4YG2 - chains D and E of the 6 polymer chains in the assembly; structure by X-ray diffraction, 3.70 A resolution.

== Chain D ==
Name: DNA-directed RNA polymerase subunit beta'
Organism: Escherichia coli O157:H7
Notes: EC 2.7.7.6
UniProtKB: P0A8T8 (RPOC_ECO57); numbering as in UniProt (aligned over 1-1407)
Amino-acid sequence (1407 residues; row label = number of the first residue in the row):
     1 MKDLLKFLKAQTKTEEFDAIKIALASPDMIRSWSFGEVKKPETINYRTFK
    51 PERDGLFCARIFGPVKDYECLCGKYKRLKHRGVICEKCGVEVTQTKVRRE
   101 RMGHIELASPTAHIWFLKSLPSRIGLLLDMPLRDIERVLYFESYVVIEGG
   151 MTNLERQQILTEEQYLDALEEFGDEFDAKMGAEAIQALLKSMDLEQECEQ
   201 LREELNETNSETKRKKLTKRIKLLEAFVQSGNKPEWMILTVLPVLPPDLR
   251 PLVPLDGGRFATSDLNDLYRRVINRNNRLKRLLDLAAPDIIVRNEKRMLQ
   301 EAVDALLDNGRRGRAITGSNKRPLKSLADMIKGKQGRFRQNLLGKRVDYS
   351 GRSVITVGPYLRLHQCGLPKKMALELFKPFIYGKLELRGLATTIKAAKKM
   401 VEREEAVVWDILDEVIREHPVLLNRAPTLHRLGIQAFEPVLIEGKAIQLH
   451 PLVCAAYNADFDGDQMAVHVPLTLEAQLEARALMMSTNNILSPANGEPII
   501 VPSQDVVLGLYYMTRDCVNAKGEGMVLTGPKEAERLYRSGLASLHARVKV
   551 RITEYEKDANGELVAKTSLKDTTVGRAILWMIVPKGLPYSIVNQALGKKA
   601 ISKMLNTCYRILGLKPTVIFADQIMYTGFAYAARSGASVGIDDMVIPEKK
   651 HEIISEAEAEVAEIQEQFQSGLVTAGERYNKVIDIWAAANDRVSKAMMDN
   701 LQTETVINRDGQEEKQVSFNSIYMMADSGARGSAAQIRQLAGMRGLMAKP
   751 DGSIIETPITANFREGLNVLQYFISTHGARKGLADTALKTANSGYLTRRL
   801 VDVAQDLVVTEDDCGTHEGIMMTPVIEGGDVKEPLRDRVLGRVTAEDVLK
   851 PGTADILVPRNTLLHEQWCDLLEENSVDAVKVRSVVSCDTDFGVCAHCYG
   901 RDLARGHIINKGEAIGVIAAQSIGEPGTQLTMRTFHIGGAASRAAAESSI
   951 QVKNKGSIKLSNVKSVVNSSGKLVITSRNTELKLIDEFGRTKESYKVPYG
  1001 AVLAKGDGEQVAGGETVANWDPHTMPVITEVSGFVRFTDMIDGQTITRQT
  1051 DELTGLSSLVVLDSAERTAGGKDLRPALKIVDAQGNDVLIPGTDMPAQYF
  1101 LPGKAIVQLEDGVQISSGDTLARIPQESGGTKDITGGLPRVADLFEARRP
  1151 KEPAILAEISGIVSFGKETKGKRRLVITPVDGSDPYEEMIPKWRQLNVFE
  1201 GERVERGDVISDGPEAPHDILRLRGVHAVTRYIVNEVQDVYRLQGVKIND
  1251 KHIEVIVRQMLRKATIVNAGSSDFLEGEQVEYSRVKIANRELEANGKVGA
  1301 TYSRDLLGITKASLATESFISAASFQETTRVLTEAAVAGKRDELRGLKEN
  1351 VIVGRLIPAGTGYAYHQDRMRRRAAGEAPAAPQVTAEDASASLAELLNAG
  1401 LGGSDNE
Not modelled in the structure: 1-7, 932-1134, 1377-1407
Swiss-Prot annotation at these positions:
  - binding site (Zn(2+)): Cys70, Cys72, Cys85, Cys88, Cys814, Cys888, Cys895, Cys898
  - binding site (Mg(2+)): Asp460, Asp462, Asp464
  - modified residue: Lys972 (N6-acetyllysine)
Metal / ion sites: Zn2+ site 1: Cys70, Cys72, Cys85, Cys88; Mg2+ site 1: Ala459, Asp460 (shared with 1 residue of chain C); Mg2+ site 2 near Asp462 (its only coordinating residue here); Zn2+ site 2: Cys814, Cys888, Cys895, Cys898
From the paper describing this entry:
  - conformationally variable residues (loop rearrangement, order/disorder transition): Leu930 to Arg933, Thr934 to Ala941, Gly1130 to Lys1132, Asp1133 to Leu1138

== Chain E ==
Name: DNA-directed RNA polymerase subunit omega
Organism: Escherichia coli O157:H7
Notes: EC 2.7.7.6
UniProtKB: P0A802 (RPOZ_ECO57); numbering as in UniProt (aligned over 1-91)
Amino-acid sequence (91 residues; each row starts with the number of its first residue):
     1 MARVTVQDAVEKIGNRFDLVLVAARRARQMQVGGKDPLVPEENDKTTVIA
    51 LREIEEGLINNQILDVRERQEQQEQEAAELQAVTAIAEGRR
Not modelled in the structure: 1, 91

== Interface between chain D and chain E ==
Contacting residue pairs (53; chain D residue first):
  His364(D) - Val4(E)
  Glu414(D) - Lys45(E)  hydrogen bond (backbone-side chain)
  Val415(D) - Lys45(E)  hydrogen bond (backbone-side chain)
  Ile416(D) - Lys45(E)
  Arg417(D) - Glu42(E)
  Arg417(D) - Asn43(E)  hydrogen bond (side chain-backbone)
  Arg417(D) - Asp44(E)  salt bridge
  Arg417(D) - Lys45(E)
  Glu418(D) - Ala2(E)
  Glu418(D) - Asp44(E)
  Glu418(D) - Lys45(E)
  Glu418(D) - Val48(E)
  Glu438(D) - Ala2(E)
  Leu474(D) - Ala27(E)  hydrophobic
  Leu474(D) - Arg28(E)
  Leu474(D) - Gln31(E)
  Glu475(D) - Arg28(E)  salt bridge
  Gln477(D) - Thr47(E)
  Leu478(D) - Val20(E)
  Leu478(D) - Ala23(E)
  Leu478(D) - Ala24(E)
  Leu478(D) - Thr47(E)
  Leu478(D) - Leu51(E)  hydrophobic
  Glu479(D) - Val20(E)
  Arg481(D) - Arg3(E)  hydrogen bond (side chain-backbone)
  Arg481(D) - Val6(E)
  Arg481(D) - Val48(E)
  Arg481(D) - Leu51(E)
  Ala482(D) - Val6(E)  hydrophobic
  Ala482(D) - Arg16(E)
  Ala482(D) - Val20(E)  hydrophobic
  Leu483(D) - Arg16(E)
  Thr487(D) - Val4(E)  hydrogen bond (side chain-backbone)
  Asn488(D) - Val6(E)
  Asn488(D) - Arg16(E)
  Asn489(D) - Arg16(E)
  Leu614(D) - Thr5(E)
  Leu614(D) - Gln7(E)
  Lys615(D) - Thr5(E)
  Lys615(D) - Asp8(E)
  Leu903(D) - Arg16(E)
  Arg905(D) - Val10(E)
  Arg905(D) - Arg16(E)
  His907(D) - Glu11(E)  salt bridge
  Asn910(D) - Asn15(E)
  Lys911(D) - Asn15(E)
  Lys911(D) - Phe17(E)
  Gly912(D) - Phe17(E)
  Glu913(D) - Arg16(E)  salt bridge
  Glu913(D) - Phe17(E)
  Gly1360(D) - Phe17(E)
  Thr1361(D) - Leu21(E)
  Ala1364(D) - Leu21(E)  hydrophobic
Also at the interface, not in a pair above, chain D (33 interface residues in all): Arg362, Arg431, Val618
Also at the interface, not in a pair above, chain E (29 interface residues in all): Gly14, Leu19, Thr46

== Summary ==
Chain D and chain E form an interface of 33 and 29 residues respectively, with 5 hydrogen bonds and 4 salt
bridges. Among the polar pairs are Arg417(D)-Asp44(E), Glu475(D)-Arg28(E) and His907(D)-Glu11(E). Curated
annotation (UniProt) lists 8 Zn2+-binding residues and 3 Mg2+-binding residues on chain D. The paper reports
conformational variability at Leu930(D), Thr934(D) and Gly1130(D) among others.
Chain D is DNA-directed RNA polymerase subunit beta' and chain E is DNA-directed RNA polymerase subunit omega,
both from Escherichia coli O157:H7; the structure, X-ray crystal structur of Escherichia coli RNA polymerase
sigma70 holoenzyme, was determined by X-ray diffraction.
